PDB entry 2VDQ | X-ray diffraction, 2.59 A resolution | chains B and C of the 5 polymer chains in the assembly

# Chain B
Protein: Integrin beta-3
Source organism: Homo sapiens
Notes: fragment: headpiece, residues 27-487
Reference sequence: P05106 (ITB3_HUMAN); residues 1-461 here correspond to UniProt positions 27-487 (UniProt number = residue number + 26)
Sequence (461 residues; row label = number of the first residue in the row):
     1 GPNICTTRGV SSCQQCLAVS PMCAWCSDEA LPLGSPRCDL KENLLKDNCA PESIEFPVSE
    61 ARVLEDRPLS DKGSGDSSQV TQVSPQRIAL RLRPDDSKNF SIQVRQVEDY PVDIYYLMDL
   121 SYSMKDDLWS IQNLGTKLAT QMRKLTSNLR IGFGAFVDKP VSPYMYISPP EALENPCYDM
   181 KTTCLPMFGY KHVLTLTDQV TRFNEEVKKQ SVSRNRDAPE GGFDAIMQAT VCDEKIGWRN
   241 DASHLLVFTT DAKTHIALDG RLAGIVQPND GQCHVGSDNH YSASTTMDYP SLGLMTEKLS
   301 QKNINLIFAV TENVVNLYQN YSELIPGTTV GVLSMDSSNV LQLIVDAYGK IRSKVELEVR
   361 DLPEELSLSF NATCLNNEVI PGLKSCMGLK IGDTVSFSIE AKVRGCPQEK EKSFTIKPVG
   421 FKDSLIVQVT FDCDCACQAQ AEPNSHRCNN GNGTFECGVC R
Not modelled in the structure: 73-78
Cystine bridges: Cys5-Cys23, Cys13-Cys435, Cys16-Cys38, Cys26-Cys49, Cys177-Cys184, Cys232-Cys273, Cys374-Cys386, Cys406-Cys433, Cys437-Cys457, Cys448-Cys460
Covalently attached groups: N-acetylglucosamine (NAG) linked to Asn99, Asn320, Asn371
Metal / ion sites: Mg2+: Ser121, Ser123, Glu220 (shared with Asp410(C) of chain C); Ca2+ site 1: Ser123, Asp126, Asp127, Asp251 (together with glycerol); Ca2+ site 2: Asp158, Asn215, Asp217, Pro219, Glu220
Curated features (UniProtKB/Swiss-Prot):
  - region: Cys177 to Cys184 (Involved in CX3CL1-, NRG1-, FGF1- and IGF1-binding), Gln267 to Met287 (CX3CL1-binding)
  - binding site (Mg(2+)): Ser121, Ser123, Glu220
  - binding site (Ca(2+)): Ser123, Asp126, Asp127, Asp158, Asn215, Asp217, Pro219, Glu220, Asp251, Met335
  - glycosylation (N-linked (GlcNAc...) asparagine): Asn99, Asn320, Asn371, Asn452

# Chain C
Protein: Fibrinogen, gamma polypeptide
Notes: fragment: gamma chain c-terminal peptide, residues 426-437
Reference sequence: Q53Y18 (Q53Y18_HUMAN); residues 400-411 here correspond to UniProt positions 426-437 (UniProt number = residue number + 26)
Sequence (12 residues; numbered 400 to 411; the number before each row is that of its first residue):
   400 HHLGGAKQRG DV
Not modelled in the structure: 400-404
Differences from the reference sequence: engineered mutation Arg408 (Ala434 in Q53Y18)
Metal / ion sites: Mg2+: Asp410 (shared with Ser121(B), Ser123(B), Glu220(B) of chain B)
Reported in the primary citation:
  - Ca2+ coordination through a water molecule: Val411
  - mutagenesis - K406R (15-fold): decreased binding to Integrin alpha-iib (citing earlier work)

# Interface between chain B and chain C
Pairs across the interface (11):
  Ser121(B) - Asp410(C)  hydrogen bond
  Tyr122(B) - Asp410(C)  hydrogen bond (backbone-side chain)
  Ser123(B) - Asp410(C)  hydrogen bond (backbone-side chain)
  Ser123(B) - Val411(C)
  Arg214(B) - Asp410(C)
  Asn215(B) - Asp410(C)  hydrogen bond
  Arg216(B) - Gly409(C)
  Arg216(B) - Asp410(C)  hydrogen bond (backbone-backbone)
  Ala218(B) - Arg408(C)
  Ala218(B) - Gly409(C)
  Glu220(B) - Asp410(C)
Interface residues without a listed pair, chain B (9 interface residues in all): Asp217

# In short
Chain B and chain C form an interface of 9 and 4 residues respectively; the contacts include 5 hydrogen bonds.
Polar pairs include Ser121(B)-Asp410(C), Tyr122(B)-Asp410(C) and Ser123(B)-Asp410(C). Covalently linked
N-acetylglucosamine: at Asn99(B), Asn320(B) and Asn371(B). The paper reports that K406R of chain C reduces
binding to Integrin alpha-iib; water-mediated Ca2+ coordination by Val411(C).
Here chain B is Integrin beta-3 (Homo sapiens) and chain C is Fibrinogen, gamma polypeptide. Entry 2VDQ
(Integrin AlphaIIbBeta3 Headpiece Bound to a Chimeric Fibrinogen Gamma chain peptide, HHLGGAKQRGDV) was
determined by X-ray diffraction together with 2VC2, 2VDK, 2VDL, 2VDM, 2VDN, 2VDO, 2VDP and 2VDR from the same
study.
